PDB entry 5PZO | X-ray diffraction, 2.80 A resolution | chain A

[Chain A]
Name: RNA-directed RNA polymerase
Organism: Hepatitis C virus genotype 1b (isolate Con1)
Notes: EC 2.7.7.48
UniProt: Q9WMX2 (POLG_HCVCO); residues 1-573 here correspond to UniProt positions 2420-2992 (UniProt number = residue number + 2419)
Sequence (574 residues; numbered 0 to 573; the number before each row is that of its first residue; numbering starts at 0):
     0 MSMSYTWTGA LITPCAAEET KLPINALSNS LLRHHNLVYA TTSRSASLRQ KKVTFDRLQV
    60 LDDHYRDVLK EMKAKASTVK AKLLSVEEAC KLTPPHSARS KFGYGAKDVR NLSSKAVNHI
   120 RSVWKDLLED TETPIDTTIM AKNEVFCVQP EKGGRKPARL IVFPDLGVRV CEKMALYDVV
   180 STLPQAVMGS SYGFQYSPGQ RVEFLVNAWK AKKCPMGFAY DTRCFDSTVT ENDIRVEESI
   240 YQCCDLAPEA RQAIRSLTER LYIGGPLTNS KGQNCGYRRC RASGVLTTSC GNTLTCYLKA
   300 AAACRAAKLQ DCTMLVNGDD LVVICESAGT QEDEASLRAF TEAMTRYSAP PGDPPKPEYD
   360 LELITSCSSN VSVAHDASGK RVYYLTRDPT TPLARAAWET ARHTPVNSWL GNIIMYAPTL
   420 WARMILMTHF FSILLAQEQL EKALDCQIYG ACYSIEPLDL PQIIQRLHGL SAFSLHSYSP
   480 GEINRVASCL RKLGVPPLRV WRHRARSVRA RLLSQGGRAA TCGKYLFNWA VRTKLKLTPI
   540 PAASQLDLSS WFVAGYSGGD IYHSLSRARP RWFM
Disordered / not traced: 0, 15-36, 551
Sequence notes: expression tag (0); engineered mutation Asn316 (Cys2735 in Q9WMX2)
Ligand contacts:
  - 23E ((2E)-3-(4-{[(1-{[(13-cyclohexyl-6-oxo-6,7-dihydro-5H-indolo[1,2-d][1,4]benzodiazepin-10-yl)carbonyl]amino}cyclopentyl)carbonyl]amino}phenyl)prop-2-enoic acid): Leu392, Ala393, Ala395, Ala396, Thr399, Ile424, Leu425, His428, Phe429, Leu492, Gly493, Val494, Pro495, Pro496, Arg498, Val499, Trp500, Arg503
  - 8XM (2-(4-fluorophenyl)-N-methyl-5-[3-({2-methyl-1-oxo-1-[(1,3,4-thiadiazol-2-yl)amino]propan-2-yl}carbamoyl)phenyl]-1-benzofuran-3-carboxamide): Phe193, Gln194, Tyr195, Ser196, Pro197, Arg200, Leu204, Leu314, Asn316, Asp319, Leu320, Val321, Leu360, Ile363, Ser365, Cys366, Ser368, Asn369, Val370, Leu384, Ile413, Met414, Tyr415, Ile447, Tyr448, Tyr452, Leu466, Trp550, Val552
Swiss-Prot annotation at these positions:
  - binding site (Mg(2+)): Asp220, Asp318, Asp319
  - modified residue (Phosphoserine): Ser29, Ser42

[Overview]
Ligands of chain A: compound 23E and compound 8XM. Curated annotation (UniProt) lists 3 Mg2+-binding residues.
Chain A is RNA-directed RNA polymerase (Hepatitis C virus genotype 1b (isolate Con1)); the structure, Crystal
structure of the hepatitis C virus NS5B RNA-dependent RNA polymerase C316N in complex with
2-(4-fluorophenyl)-N-methyl-5-[3-({2-methyl-1-oxo-1-[(1,3,4-thiadiazol-2-yl)amino]propan-2-yl}carbamoyl)phenyl]-1-benzofuran-3-carboxamide,
was determined by X-ray diffraction together with 5PZK, 5PZL, 5PZM, 5PZN and 5PZP from the same study.
